PDB entry 5KZT | X-ray diffraction, 1.85 A resolution | chains A and C

Chain A:
Protein: Peptide/nickel transport system substrate-binding protein
Organism: Listeria monocytogenes serotype 1/2a (strain 10403S)
UniProt: A0A0H3GJB6 (A0A0H3GJB6_LISM4); numbering as in UniProt (aligned over 32-558)
Sequence (536 residues; each row starts with the number of its first residue):
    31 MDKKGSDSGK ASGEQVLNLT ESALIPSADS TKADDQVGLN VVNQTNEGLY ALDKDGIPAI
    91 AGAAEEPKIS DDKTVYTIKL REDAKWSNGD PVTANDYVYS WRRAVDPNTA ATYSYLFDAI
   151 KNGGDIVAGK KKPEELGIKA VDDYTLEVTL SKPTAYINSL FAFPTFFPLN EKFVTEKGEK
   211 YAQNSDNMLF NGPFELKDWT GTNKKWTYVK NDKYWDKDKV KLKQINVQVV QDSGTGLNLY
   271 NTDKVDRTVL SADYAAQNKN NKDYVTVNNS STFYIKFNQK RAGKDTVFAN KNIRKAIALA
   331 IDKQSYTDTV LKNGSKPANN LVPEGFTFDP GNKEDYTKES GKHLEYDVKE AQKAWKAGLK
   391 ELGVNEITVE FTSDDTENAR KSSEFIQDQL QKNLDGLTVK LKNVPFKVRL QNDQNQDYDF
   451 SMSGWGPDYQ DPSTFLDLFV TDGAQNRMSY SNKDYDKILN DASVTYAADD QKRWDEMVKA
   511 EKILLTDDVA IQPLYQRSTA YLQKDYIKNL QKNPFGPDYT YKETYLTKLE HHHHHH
Not modelled in the structure: 31-41, 491-499, 560-566
Differences from the reference sequence: initiating methionine (31); expression tag (559-566)

Chain C:
Protein: Hexamer peptide: SER-ASP-GLU-SER-LYS-GLY
Organism: Escherichia coli
Sequence (6 residues; row label = number of the first residue in the row):
     1 SDESKG

Interface between chain A and chain C:
Residue-residue contacts - 41 pairs, chain A then chain C:
  Ser52(A) with Ser4(C)
  Asp64(A) with Ser1(C); Asp2(C), hydrogen bond (backbone-backbone)
  Asp65(A) with Asp2(C)
  Gln66(A) with Asp2(C), hydrogen bond (backbone-backbone); Glu3(C); Ser4(C), hydrogen bond (side chain-backbone)
  Leu69(A) with Ser1(C)
  Tyr143(A) with Ser1(C), hydrogen bond (side chain-backbone)
  Ser301(A) with Glu3(C), hydrogen bond
  Phe303(A) with Glu3(C); Ser4(C)
  Tyr336(A) with Lys5(C), hydrogen bond
  Leu341(A) with Lys5(C)
  Asp404(A) with Ser4(C); Lys5(C), hydrogen bond (side chain-backbone)
  Thr406(A) with Lys5(C), hydrogen bond (side chain-backbone); Gly6(C)
  Asn408(A) with Lys5(C); Gly6(C)
  Ala409(A) with Lys5(C)
  Ser412(A) with Lys5(C)
  Phe436(A) with Asp2(C); Glu3(C); Ser4(C)
  Arg439(A) with Glu3(C), hydrogen bond (side chain-backbone); Ser4(C)
  Leu440(A) with Asp2(C)
  Gly454(A) with Ser1(C); Asp2(C); Glu3(C), hydrogen bond (backbone-backbone)
  Trp455(A) with Ser1(C); Asp2(C); Glu3(C)
  Gly456(A) with Ser1(C), hydrogen bond (backbone-backbone); Glu3(C)
  Asp458(A) with Ser1(C), hydrogen bond (side chain-backbone)
  Gln475(A) with Asp2(C), hydrogen bond
  Tyr525(A) with Lys5(C), hydrogen bond
  Arg527(A) with Glu3(C), salt bridge; Ser4(C), hydrogen bond (side chain-backbone)
Other interface residues (no listed pair), chain A (28 interface residues in all): Val67, Val340, Met452

Overview:
28 residues of chain A face 6 of chain C across their interface, with 15 hydrogen bonds and 1 salt bridge.
Among the polar pairs are Arg527(A)-Glu3(C), Gln66(A)-Ser4(C) and Tyr143(A)-Ser1(C).
Chain A is Peptide/nickel transport system substrate-binding protein (Listeria monocytogenes serotype 1/2a
(strain 10403S)) and chain C is Hexamer peptide: SER-ASP-GLU-SER-LYS-GLY (Escherichia coli); the structure,
Listeria monocytogenes OppA bound to peptide, was determined by X-ray diffraction.
